PDB entry 7LSX | electron microscopy, 3.61 A resolution | chains E and F of the 13 polymer chains in the assembly

# Chain E
Name: Proteasome subunit alpha type-5
Source organism: Saccharomyces cerevisiae (strain ATCC 204508 / S288c)
Notes: EC 3.4.25.1
UniProtKB: P32379 (PSA5_YEAST); residues 1-260 here = UniProt positions 1-260
Chain sequence (260 residues; row label = number of the first residue in the row):
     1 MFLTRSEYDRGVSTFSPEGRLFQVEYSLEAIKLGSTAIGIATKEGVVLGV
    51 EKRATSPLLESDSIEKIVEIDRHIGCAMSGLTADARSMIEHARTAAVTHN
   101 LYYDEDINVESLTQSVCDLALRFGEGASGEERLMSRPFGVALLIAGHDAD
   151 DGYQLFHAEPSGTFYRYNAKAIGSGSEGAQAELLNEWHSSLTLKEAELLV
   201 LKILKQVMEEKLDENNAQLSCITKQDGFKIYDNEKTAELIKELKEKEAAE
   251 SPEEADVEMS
Disordered / not traced: 250-260

# Chain F
Name: Proteasome subunit alpha type-6
Source organism: Saccharomyces cerevisiae (strain ATCC 204508 / S288c)
Notes: EC 3.4.25.1
UniProtKB: P40302 (PSA6_YEAST); residue numbers follow UniProt; this construct covers 1-234
Chain sequence (234 residues; row label = number of the first residue in the row):
     1 MFRNNYDGDTVTFSPTGRLFQVEYALEAIKQGSVTVGLRSNTHAVLVALK
    51 RNADELSSYQKKIIKCDEHMGLSLAGLAPDARVLSNYLRQQCNYSSLVFN
   101 RKLAVERAGHLLCDKAQKNTQSYGGRPYGVGLLIIGYDKSGAHLLEFQPS
   151 GNVTELYGTAIGARSQGAKTYLERTLDTFIKIDGNPDELIKAGVEAISQS
   201 LRDESLTVDNLSIAIVGKDTPFTIYDGEAVAKYI
Curated features (UniProtKB/Swiss-Prot):
  - modified residue: S14 (Phosphoserine)
  - cross-link: K191 (Glycyl lysine isopeptide (Lys-Gly) (interchain with G-Cter in ubiquitin))

# Interface between chain E and chain F
Pairs across the interface - 46 pairs, chain E then chain F:
  M1(E) with M1(F), hydrogen bond (backbone-side chain)
  F2(E) with M1(F), hydrophobic
  R5(E) with N4(F), hydrogen bond (backbone-side chain)
  S6(E) with N4(F)
  E7(E) with N4(F)
  V12(E) with R126(F)
  S13(E) with Q21(F); G124(F), hydrogen bond (side chain-backbone); R126(F)
  T14(E) with G8(F); Q21(F)
  F15(E) with Q21(F), hydrogen bond (backbone-side chain); Y24(F); A25(F), hydrophobic; L77(F), hydrophobic; R126(F); P127(F)
  S16(E) with Y24(F)
  P17(E) with Y24(F)
  E18(E) with E27(F); Q31(F), hydrogen bond (backbone-side chain)
  G19(E) with Y24(F); A28(F)
  L21(E) with R126(F)
  Q114(E) with R82(F), hydrogen bond
  L121(E) with P79(F), hydrophobic; V83(F), hydrophobic
  E125(E) with V83(F); K115(F), salt bridge
  G126(E) with V83(F)
  A127(E) with N86(F)
  S161(E) with P79(F)
  T163(E) with A78(F)
  Y165(E) with A53(F), hydrophobic; Q60(F), hydrogen bond
  R166(E) with S57(F); S58(F), hydrogen bond (backbone-backbone)
  Y167(E) with A53(F); L56(F); S57(F)
  N168(E) with L56(F), hydrogen bond (backbone-backbone)
  A169(E) with L56(F)
  Q180(E) with D54(F), hydrogen bond; L56(F)
  L184(E) with E55(F); L56(F), hydrophobic
Also at the interface, not in a pair above, chain E (32 interface residues in all): T4, R20, F123, R132
Also at the interface, not in a pair above, chain F (30 interface residues in all): R3, Y87, Y128, G129

# Summary
32 residues of chain E face 30 of chain F across their interface, with 10 hydrogen bonds and 1 salt bridge.
Among the polar pairs are E125(E)-K115(F), M1(E)-M1(F) and R5(E)-N4(F).
Chain E is Proteasome subunit alpha type-5 and chain F is Proteasome subunit alpha type-6, both from
Saccharomyces cerevisiae (strain ATCC 204508 / S288c); the structure, Cryo-EM structure of 13S proteasome core
particle assembly intermediate purified from Pre3-1 proteasome mutant (G34D), was determined by electron
microscopy together with 7LS5 and 7LS6 from the same study.
